Entry 8YNI (electron microscopy, 3.66 A resolution); this record covers chains I and J of the 11 polymer chains in the assembly.

== Chain I (and J) ==
Molecule: CASP8 and FADD-like apoptosis regulator subunit p43
From: Homo sapiens
Notes: chain J of this document is another copy of the same molecule, construct and numbering; everything in this record applies to it too
UniProt: O15519 (CFLAR_HUMAN); residues 1-181 here = UniProt positions 1-181
Chain sequence (181 residues; numbered 1 to 181; the number before each row is that of its first residue):
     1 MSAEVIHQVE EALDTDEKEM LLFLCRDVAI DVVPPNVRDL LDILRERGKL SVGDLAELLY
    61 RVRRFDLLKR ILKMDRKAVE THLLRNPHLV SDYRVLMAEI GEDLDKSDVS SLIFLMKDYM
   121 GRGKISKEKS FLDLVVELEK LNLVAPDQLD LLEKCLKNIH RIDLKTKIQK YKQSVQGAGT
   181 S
Disordered / not traced: 122-127, 177-181 (chain J: 122-125, 176-181)

== How chain I and chain J interact ==
Contacting residue pairs (10):
  E11(I) - D31(J)
  R63(I) - L141(J)
  R64(I) - K140(J)
  F65(I) - K140(J)
  F65(I) - L141(J)
  D66(I) - E139(J)
  D66(I) - K140(J)  hydrogen bond (backbone-backbone)
  K69(I) - N142(J)
  R70(I) - I30(J)
  E102(I) - G121(J)
Interface residues without a listed pair, chain I (9 interface residues in all): R76
Interface residues without a listed pair, chain J (8 interface residues in all): L143

== Summary ==
Chain I and chain J form an interface of 9 and 8 residues respectively, with 1 hydrogen bond. Its one hydrogen
bond, D66(I)-K140(J), is backbone to backbone.
Both chains are CASP8 and FADD-like apoptosis regulator subunit p43 (Homo sapiens). Entry 8YNI (Structure of
the FADD/Caspase-8/cFLIP death effector domain assembly) was determined by electron microscopy, deposited
together with 8YM4, 8YM5, 8YM6, 8YNK, 8YNL, 8YNM and 8YNN.
